PDB entry 9DEP | X-ray diffraction, 2.57 A resolution | chains A and C

# Chain A
Protein: Ubiquitin carboxyl-terminal hydrolase 7
Organism: Homo sapiens
Notes: EC 3.4.19.12
UniProtKB: Q93009 (UBP7_HUMAN), isoform Q93009-3; residues 208-554 here correspond to UniProt positions 192-538 (UniProt number = residue number - 16)
Chain sequence (368 residues; numbered 187 to 554; the number before each row is that of its first residue):
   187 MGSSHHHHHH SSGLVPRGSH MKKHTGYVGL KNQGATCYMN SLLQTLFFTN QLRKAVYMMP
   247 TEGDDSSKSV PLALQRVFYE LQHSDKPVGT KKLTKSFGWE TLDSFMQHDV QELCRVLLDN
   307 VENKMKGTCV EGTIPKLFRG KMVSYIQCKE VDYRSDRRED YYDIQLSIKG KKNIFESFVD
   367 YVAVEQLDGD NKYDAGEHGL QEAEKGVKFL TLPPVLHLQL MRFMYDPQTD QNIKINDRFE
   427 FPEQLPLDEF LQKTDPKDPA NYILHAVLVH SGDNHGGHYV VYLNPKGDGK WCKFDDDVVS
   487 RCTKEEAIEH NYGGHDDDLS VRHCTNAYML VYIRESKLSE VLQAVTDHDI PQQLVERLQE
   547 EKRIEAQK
Unresolved in the structure: 187-209, 501-509, 553-554
Cystine bridges: Cys-315 forms a disulfide with the same residue of a neighbouring copy of this chain
Sequence notes: initiating methionine (187); expression tag (188-207)

# Chain C
Protein: Macrocycle peptide MC09
Chain sequence (15 residues; each row starts with the number of its first residue; numbering starts at 0):
     0 XFFRIRYFAT NVRCK
Modified residues: ACE (acetyl group) at position 0

# How chain A and chain C interact
Pairs across the interface (42):
  Tyr-224(A) / Thr-9(C)
  Met-292(A) / Asn-10(C)
  Met-292(A) / Val-11(C)
  Met-292(A) / Arg-12(C)  hydrogen bond (backbone-backbone)
  Gln-293(A) / Arg-12(C)
  Gln-293(A) / Cys-13(C)
  Gln-293(A) / Lys-14(C)
  His-294(A) / Thr-9(C)
  His-294(A) / Val-11(C)
  Asp-295(A) / Phe-7(C)
  Asp-295(A) / Ala-8(C)  hydrogen bond (side chain-backbone)
  Asp-295(A) / Thr-9(C)  hydrogen bond
  Asp-295(A) / Val-11(C)
  Gln-297(A) / Ala-8(C)
  Gln-405(A) / Ala-8(C)
  Leu-406(A) / Ala-8(C)
  Met-407(A) / Tyr-6(C)
  Met-407(A) / Phe-7(C)
  Arg-408(A) / Phe-7(C)  hydrogen bond (backbone-backbone)
  Phe-409(A) / Tyr-6(C)
  Phe-409(A) / Phe-7(C)  hydrogen bond (backbone-backbone)
  Phe-409(A) / Ala-8(C)
  Phe-409(A) / Thr-9(C)
  Phe-409(A) / Asn-10(C)
  Met-410(A) / Ile-4(C)  hydrophobic
  Met-410(A) / Arg-5(C)
  Met-410(A) / Tyr-6(C)
  Tyr-411(A) / Phe-1(C)  hydrogen bond (side chain-backbone)
  Tyr-411(A) / Arg-3(C)
  Tyr-411(A) / Ile-4(C)
  Tyr-411(A) / Arg-5(C)  hydrogen bond (backbone-backbone)
  Tyr-411(A) / Phe-7(C)  hydrophobic
  Pro-413(A) / Arg-3(C)
  Pro-413(A) / Ile-4(C)
  Asn-418(A) / Phe-7(C)
  Asn-418(A) / Val-11(C)  hydrogen bond (side chain-backbone)
  Asn-418(A) / Arg-12(C)  hydrogen bond
  Asn-460(A) / Asn-10(C)  hydrogen bond (backbone-side chain)
  Tyr-465(A) / Thr-9(C)
  Tyr-465(A) / Asn-10(C)  hydrogen bond (side chain-backbone)
  Tyr-514(A) / Ala-8(C)
  Tyr-514(A) / Thr-9(C)
Interface residues without a listed pair, chain A (23 interface residues in all): Val-296, Lys-355, Ile-421, Asp-459, His-461
Interface residues without a listed pair, chain C (14 interface residues in all): Phe-2

# Overview
The interface between chain A and chain C involves 23 residues on one side and 14 on the other, with 11
hydrogen bonds. Among the polar pairs are Asp-295(A)/Ala-8(C), Asp-295(A)/Thr-9(C) and Tyr-411(A)/Phe-1(C).
Here chain A is Ubiquitin carboxyl-terminal hydrolase 7 (Homo sapiens) and chain C is Macrocycle peptide MC09.
Entry 9DEP (USP7 in complex with macrocycle MC09) was determined by X-ray diffraction together with 9DEK,
9DEL, 9DEM, 9DEN and 9DEO from the same study.
